Entry 9O6K (electron microscopy, 3.59 A resolution); this record covers chains A and B of the 4 polymer chains in the assembly.

== Chain A ==
Molecule: AMT7
Organism: Tetrahymena thermophila SB210
Reference sequence: I7MIF9 (I7MIF9_TETTS); residues 3-433 here correspond to UniProt positions 2-432 (UniProt number = residue number - 1)
Chain sequence (450 residues; each row starts with the number of its first residue):
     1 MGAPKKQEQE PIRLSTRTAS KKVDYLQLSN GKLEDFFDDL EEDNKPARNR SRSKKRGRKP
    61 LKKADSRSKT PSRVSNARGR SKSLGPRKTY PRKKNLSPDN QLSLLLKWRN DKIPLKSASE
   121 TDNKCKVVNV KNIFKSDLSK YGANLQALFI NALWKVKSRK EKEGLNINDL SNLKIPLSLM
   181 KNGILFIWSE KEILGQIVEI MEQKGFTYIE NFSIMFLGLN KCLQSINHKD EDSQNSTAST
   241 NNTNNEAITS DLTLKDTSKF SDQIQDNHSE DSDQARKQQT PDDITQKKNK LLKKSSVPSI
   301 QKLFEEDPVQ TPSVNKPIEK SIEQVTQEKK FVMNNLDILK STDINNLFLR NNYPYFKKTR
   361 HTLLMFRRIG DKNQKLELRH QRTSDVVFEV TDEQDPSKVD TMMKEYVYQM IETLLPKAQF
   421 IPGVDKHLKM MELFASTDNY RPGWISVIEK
Not modelled in the structure: 1-98, 115-117, 157-161, 229-318
Differences from the reference sequence: expression tag (1-2, 434-450)

== Chain B ==
Molecule: mRNA m(6)A methyltransferase
Organism: Tetrahymena thermophila SB210
Notes: EC 2.1.1.348
Reference sequence: Q22GC0 (Q22GC0_TETTS); residues 1-372 here correspond to UniProt positions 57-428 (UniProt number = residue number + 56)
Chain sequence (372 residues; row label = number of the first residue in the row):
     1 MSKAVNKKGL RPRKSDSILD HIKNKLDQEF LEDNENGEQS DEDYDQKSLN KAKKPYKKRQ
    61 TQNGSELVIS QQKTKAKASA NNKKSAKNSQ KLDEEEKIVE EEDLSPQKNG AVSEDDQQQE
   121 ASTQEDDYLD RLPKSKKGLQ GLLQDIEKRI LHYKQLFFKE QNEIANGKRS MVPDNSIPIC
   181 SDVTKLNFQA LIDAQMRHAG KMFDVIMMDP PWQLSSSQPS RGVAIAYDSL SDEKIQNMPI
   241 QSLQQDGFIF VWAINAKYRV TIKMIENWGY KLVDEITWVK KTVNGKIAKG HGFYLQHAKE
   301 SCLIGVKGDV DNGRFKKNIA SDVIFSERRG QSQKPEEIYQ YINQLCPNGN YLEIFARRNN
   361 LHDNWVSIGN EL
Not modelled in the structure: 1-127, 217-226
Ligand contacts: S-adenosylhomocysteine (SAH): Asp209, Pro211, Tyr227, Leu230, Ser332, Lys334, Tyr339, Glu353, Phe355, Ala356, Arg357, Asn360, Asn370, Glu371

== Interface between chain A and chain B ==
Residue-residue contacts - 61 pairs, chain A then chain B:
  Asp99(A) - Asn284(B)
  Asn100(A) - Gly285(B)
  Gln101(A) - Asn284(B)
  Gln101(A) - Gly285(B)
  Gln101(A) - Lys286(B)  hydrogen bond
  Leu104(A) - Lys286(B)
  Leu105(A) - Ile287(B)  hydrophobic
  Leu194(A) - Val273(B)
  Val198(A) - Arg259(B)
  Val198(A) - Ile262(B)  hydrophobic
  Glu202(A) - Arg259(B)  salt bridge
  Tyr208(A) - Tyr258(B)
  Tyr208(A) - Arg259(B)
  Ile209(A) - Tyr294(B)  hydrophobic
  Glu210(A) - Phe293(B)
  Glu210(A) - Tyr294(B)  hydrogen bond (side chain-backbone)
  Glu210(A) - Leu295(B)  hydrogen bond (side chain-backbone)
  Glu210(A) - His297(B)  salt bridge
  Phe212(A) - Leu295(B)  hydrophobic
  Ile344(A) - Phe325(B)  hydrophobic
  Asn345(A) - Phe325(B)
  Arg350(A) - Ser321(B)
  Tyr353(A) - Asn318(B)
  Pro354(A) - Lys317(B)
  Pro354(A) - Asn318(B)
  Tyr355(A) - Val273(B)  hydrophobic
  Tyr355(A) - Val306(B)
  Tyr355(A) - Lys317(B)
  Tyr355(A) - Asn318(B)  hydrogen bond (backbone-backbone)
  Tyr355(A) - Ile319(B)
  Phe356(A) - Phe250(B)  hydrophobic
  Phe356(A) - Asp274(B)
  Phe356(A) - Ile304(B)  hydrophobic
  Phe356(A) - Asn318(B)
  Phe356(A) - Ile319(B)  hydrophobic
  Phe356(A) - Ala320(B)
  Phe356(A) - Asp322(B)
  Lys357(A) - Asn318(B)
  Lys357(A) - Ala320(B)  hydrogen bond (backbone-backbone)
  Lys357(A) - Ser321(B)
  Lys357(A) - Asp322(B)
  Thr359(A) - Ser321(B)
  Thr359(A) - Asp322(B)  hydrogen bond
  Thr359(A) - Val323(B)
  Arg360(A) - Glu275(B)
  Arg360(A) - Thr277(B)
  Arg360(A) - Lys299(B)
  Arg367(A) - Tyr294(B)  hydrogen bond
  His380(A) - Phe293(B)
  His380(A) - Tyr294(B)
  Gln381(A) - Gly292(B)  hydrogen bond (side chain-backbone)
  Thr383(A) - Leu295(B)
  Ser384(A) - Gln296(B)
  Ser384(A) - Ala298(B)
  Asp385(A) - Asn255(B)  hydrogen bond
  Asp385(A) - Gln296(B)  hydrogen bond (backbone-backbone)
  Asp385(A) - Ala298(B)
  Asp385(A) - Lys299(B)
  Val386(A) - Val279(B)  hydrophobic
  Val386(A) - Ala298(B)
  Val386(A) - Lys299(B)
Interface residues without a listed pair, chain A (37 interface residues in all): Lys191, Gly195, Glu199, Asn211, Met215, Leu349, Phe388, Leu414
Interface residues without a listed pair, chain B (34 interface residues in all): Leu272, Lys281

== In short ==
The interface between chain A and chain B involves 37 residues on one side and 34 on the other; the contacts
include 10 hydrogen bonds and 2 salt bridges. Among the polar pairs are Glu202(A)-Arg259(B),
Glu210(A)-His297(B) and Gln101(A)-Lys286(B). Bound to chain B: S-adenosylhomocysteine.
Chain A is AMT7 and chain B is mRNA m(6)A methyltransferase, both from Tetrahymena thermophila SB210; the
structure, Cryo-EM structure of AMT1-AMT7-AMTP1-AMTP2 complex, was determined by electron microscopy.
